Entry 6JFK (X-ray diffraction, 2.00 A resolution); this record covers chain A.

Chain A:
Name: Mitofusin-2, cDNA FLJ57997, highly similar to Transmembrane GTPase MFN2
Source organism: Homo sapiens
Notes: EC 3.6.5.-
UniProtKB: chimeric construct of O95140, B7Z3H8: residues 22-400 from O95140 (MFN2_HUMAN) positions 22-400 (same numbers); residues 706-757 from B7Z3H8 positions 570-621 (UniProt number = residue number - 136)
Sequence (438 residues; each row starts with the number of its first residue; note: 305 numbers in that range are skipped by the numbering (no residue carries them; nothing is unmodelled there)):
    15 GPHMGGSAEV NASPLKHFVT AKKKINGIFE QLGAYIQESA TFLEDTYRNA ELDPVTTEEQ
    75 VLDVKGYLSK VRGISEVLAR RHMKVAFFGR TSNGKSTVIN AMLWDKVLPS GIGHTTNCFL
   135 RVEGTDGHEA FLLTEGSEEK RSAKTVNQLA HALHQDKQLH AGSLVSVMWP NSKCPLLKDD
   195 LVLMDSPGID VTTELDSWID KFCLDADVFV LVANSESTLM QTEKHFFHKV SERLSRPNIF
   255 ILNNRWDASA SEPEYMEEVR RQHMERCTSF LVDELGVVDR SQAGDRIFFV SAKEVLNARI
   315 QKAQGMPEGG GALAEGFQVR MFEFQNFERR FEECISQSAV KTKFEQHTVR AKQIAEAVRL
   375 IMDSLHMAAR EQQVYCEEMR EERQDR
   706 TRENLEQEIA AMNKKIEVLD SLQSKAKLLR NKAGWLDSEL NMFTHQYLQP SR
Disordered / not traced: 15-23, 757
Differences from the reference sequence: expression tag (15-21)
Swiss-Prot annotation at these positions:
  - region: Gly-103 to Ser-110 (G1 motif), Thr-129, Thr-130 (G2 motif), Asp-199 to Gly-202 (G3 motif), Asn-258 to Asp-261 (G4 motif), Glu-288 (G5 motif), Glu-359 to Glu-385 (Part of a helix bundle domain, formed by helices from N-terminal and C-terminal regions)
  - binding site (GTP): Ser-106 to Thr-111, Asn-258 to Asp-261, Ser-305, Lys-307
  - modified residue: Thr-111 (Phosphothreonine)
Ligand contacts: GDP (guanosine-5'-diphosphate): Arg-104, Thr-105, Ser-106, Asn-107, Gly-108, Lys-109, Ser-110, Thr-111, Ser-124, Gly-125, Ile-126, Asn-258, Arg-259, Asp-261, Val-304, Ser-305, Ala-306, Lys-307, Leu-327
What the authors report for this chain:
  - contacts within the chain: Phe-56/Met-376, Leu-57/Met-376, Arg-104/Asp-204 (salt bridge), Met-376/Leu-734
  - post-translational modification sites: Thr-111 (citing earlier work)
  - mutagenesis - T111D: abolished binding to guanine nucleotides
  - catalytic residues: Thr-130
  - self-association interface (contacts with another copy of this molecule); pairs are residue here / residue on that copy: Ile-126/Val-273 (hydrophobic contact), Asn-161/Tyr-269, Glu-230/Arg-259 (salt bridge), Glu-266/Lys-307 (salt bridge), Thr-129
  - binding site for GDP: Lys-307
  - mutagenesis - T129I: decreased binding to GTPgammaS and GDP
  - mutagenesis - E230A, R259A: abolished binding to MFN1
  - disease-associated variants - Q276R, L745P (citing earlier work)
  - mutagenesis - T129I (11-fold): increased catalytic activity on GTP
  - mutagenesis - T130A: abolished catalytic activity on GTP
  - disease-associated variants - R94Q, R94W, T105M, N131S, L248V, P251L, R364P, R364W: increased catalytic activity on GTP
  - disease-associated variants - R104W, T105M, G127V: abolished binding to transition state

Overview:
Ligands of chain A: GDP. From UniProt: 12 GTP-binding residues. The paper reports the catalytic residue
Thr-130; T129I, R94Q and R94W, among others, increase catalytic activity on GTP; 15 substitutions were tested
in all.
Chain A is Mitofusin-2, cDNA FLJ57997, highly similar to Transmembrane GTPase MFN2 (Homo sapiens); the
structure, GDP bound Mitofusin2 (MFN2), was determined by X-ray diffraction, deposited together with 6JFL and
6JFM.
